PDB entry 8CEO | electron microscopy, 3.60 A resolution | chains O and T of the 54 polymer chains in the assembly

== Chain O ==
Molecule: TATA-binding protein
From: Saccharomyces cerevisiae
UniProt: G4XSG8 (G4XSG8_YEASX); numbering as in UniProt (aligned over 1-240)
Chain sequence (240 residues; numbered 1 to 240; the number before each row is that of its first residue):
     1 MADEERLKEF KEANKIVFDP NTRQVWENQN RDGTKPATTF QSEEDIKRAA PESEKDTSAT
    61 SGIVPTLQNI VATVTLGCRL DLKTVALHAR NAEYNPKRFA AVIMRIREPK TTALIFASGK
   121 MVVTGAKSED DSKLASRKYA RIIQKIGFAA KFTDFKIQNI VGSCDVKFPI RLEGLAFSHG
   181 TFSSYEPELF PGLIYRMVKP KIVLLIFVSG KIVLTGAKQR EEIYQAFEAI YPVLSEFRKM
Not modelled in the structure: 1-59

== Chain T ==
Molecule: Template DNA
Sequence (209 nucleotides; numbered -135 to 73; the number before each row is that of its first residue; numbers below 1 keep their minus sign (DA-135 is residue -135)):
  -135 ATCGATGTAT ATATCTGACA CGTGCCTGGA GACTAGGGAG TAATCCCCTT GGCGGTTAAA
   -75 ACGCGGGGGA CAGCGCGTAC GTGCGTTTAA GCGGTGCTAG AGCTGTCTAC GACCAACACA
   -15 GCGCAGAAGA GCTATGATAT TTTTATGTAT GTACAACACA CATCGGAGGT GAATCGAACG
    45 TTCCATAGCT ATTATATACA CAGCGTGCT

== Interface between chain O and chain T ==
Residue-residue contacts (36; chain O residue first):
  Gln68(O) - DT59(T)  sugar contact
  Gln68(O) - DA60(T)  hydrogen bond to the sugar
  Asn69(O) - DA58(T)  hydrogen bond to the base
  Asn69(O) - DT59(T)  hydrogen bond to the base
  Val71(O) - DA58(T)  base contact
  Arg98(O) - DA55(T)  phosphate contact
  Arg98(O) - DT56(T)  salt bridge to the phosphate
  Arg98(O) - DT57(T)  salt bridge to the phosphate
  Phe99(O) - DA55(T)  base contact
  Phe99(O) - DT56(T)  base contact
  Ile103(O) - DT57(T)  sugar contact
  Arg105(O) - DT57(T)  phosphate contact
  Arg105(O) - DA58(T)  salt bridge to the phosphate
  Lys110(O) - DT59(T)  phosphate contact
  Thr112(O) - DT57(T)  phosphate contact
  Thr112(O) - DA58(T)  hydrogen bond to the phosphate
  Leu114(O) - DT56(T)  base contact
  Leu114(O) - DT57(T)  sugar contact
  Thr124(O) - DT57(T)  base contact
  Thr124(O) - DA58(T)  hydrogen bond to the sugar
  Gly125(O) - DA58(T)  phosphate contact
  Val161(O) - DT59(T)  base contact
  Val161(O) - DA60(T)  base contact
  Phe190(O) - DT61(T)  base contact
  Phe190(O) - DA62(T)  base contact
  Pro191(O) - DA62(T)  base contact
  Pro191(O) - DC63(T)  sugar contact
  Leu205(O) - DT61(T)  base contact
  Phe207(O) - DT61(T)  base contact
  Phe207(O) - DA62(T)  sugar contact
  Ser209(O) - DT61(T)  phosphate contact
  Ser209(O) - DA62(T)  hydrogen bond to the phosphate
  Lys211(O) - DT61(T)  salt bridge to the phosphate
  Lys211(O) - DA62(T)  salt bridge to the phosphate
  Val213(O) - DA60(T)  base contact
  Val213(O) - DT61(T)  sugar contact
Other interface residues (no listed pair), chain O (23 interface residues in all): Val122, Lys127, Ser163

== In short ==
23 residues of chain O face 9 of chain T across their interface; the contacts include 6 hydrogen bonds and 5
salt bridges. Polar contacts include Asn69(O)-DA58(T), Asn69(O)-DT59(T) and Gln68(O)-DA60(T).
Here chain O is TATA-binding protein (Saccharomyces cerevisiae) and chain T is Template DNA. Entry 8CEO (Yeast
RNA polymerase II transcription pre-initiation complex with core Mediator and the +1 nucleosome) was
determined by electron microscopy together with 8CEN from the same study.
